PDB entry 6VWX | electron microscopy, 3.10 A resolution | chains E and F of the 4 polymer chains in the assembly

[Chain E (and F)]
Protein: BH1501 protein
Source organism: Bacillus halodurans C-125
Notes: chain F of this document is another copy of the same molecule, construct and numbering; everything in this record applies to it too
Reference sequence: Q9KCR8 (Q9KCR8_BACHD); residues 1-274 here = UniProt positions 1-274
Amino-acid sequence (274 residues; row label = number of the first residue in the row):
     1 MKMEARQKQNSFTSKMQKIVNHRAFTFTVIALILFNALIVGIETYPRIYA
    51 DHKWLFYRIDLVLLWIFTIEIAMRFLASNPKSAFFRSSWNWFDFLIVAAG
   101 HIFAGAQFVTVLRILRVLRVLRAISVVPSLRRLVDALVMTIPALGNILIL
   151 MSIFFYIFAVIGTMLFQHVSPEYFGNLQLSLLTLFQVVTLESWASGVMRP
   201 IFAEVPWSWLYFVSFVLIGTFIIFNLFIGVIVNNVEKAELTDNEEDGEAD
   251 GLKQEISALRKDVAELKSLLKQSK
Unresolved in the structure: 1-12, 238-274

[Chain E / chain F interface]
Pairs across the interface (50; chain E residue first):
  Asn146(E) - Ser129(F)  hydrogen bond
  Asn146(E) - Leu130(F)
  Asn146(E) - Leu133(F)
  Ile147(E) - Leu133(F)
  Leu150(E) - Ile124(F)  hydrophobic
  Leu150(E) - Val134(F)  hydrophobic
  Ile153(E) - Leu130(F)  hydrophobic
  Phe154(E) - Leu121(F)  hydrophobic
  Tyr156(E) - Ala37(F)  hydrogen bond (side chain-backbone)
  Tyr156(E) - Gly41(F)
  Ile157(E) - Val117(F)  hydrophobic
  Ile157(E) - Val120(F)  hydrophobic
  Ile157(E) - Leu121(F)  hydrophobic
  Val160(E) - Val40(F)
  Ile161(E) - Ile114(F)  hydrophobic
  Ile161(E) - Val117(F)  hydrophobic
  Thr163(E) - Thr44(F)
  Met164(E) - Arg113(F)
  Met164(E) - Ile114(F)  hydrophobic
  Gln167(E) - Thr44(F)
  Asn176(E) - Tyr45(F)
  Leu177(E) - Gly41(F)
  Leu177(E) - Tyr45(F)
  Leu190(E) - Glu191(F)
  Ser192(E) - Glu191(F)
  Trp193(E) - Phe185(F)  hydrophobic
  Trp193(E) - Gln186(F)
  Trp193(E) - Thr189(F)  hydrogen bond
  Trp193(E) - Glu191(F)
  Ala194(E) - Gln186(F)
  Ala194(E) - Glu191(F)  hydrogen bond (backbone-side chain)
  Ser195(E) - Glu191(F)  hydrogen bond (backbone-side chain)
  Ser195(E) - Ser192(F)
  Met198(E) - Leu182(F)  hydrophobic
  Arg199(E) - Tyr173(F)
  Arg199(E) - Gln186(F)
  Phe202(E) - Leu179(F)  hydrophobic
  Val213(E) - Leu182(F)  hydrophobic
  Val216(E) - Phe185(F)  hydrophobic
  Leu217(E) - Phe185(F)  hydrophobic
  Phe221(E) - Leu137(F)
  Phe221(E) - Ile141(F)  hydrophobic
  Asn225(E) - Leu137(F)
  Phe227(E) - Phe227(F)  hydrophobic
  Ile228(E) - Phe227(F)  hydrophobic
  Ile228(E) - Val230(F)  hydrophobic
  Ile228(E) - Ile231(F)  hydrophobic
  Ile228(E) - Asn234(F)
  Ile231(E) - Ile231(F)  hydrophobic
  Val232(E) - Val235(F)  hydrophobic
Also at the interface, not in a pair above, chain E (35 interface residues in all): Ile149, Leu165, Gln178, Phe224
Also at the interface, not in a pair above, chain F (37 interface residues in all): Glu43, Pro46, Thr110, Leu118, Thr140, Glu172, Thr183

[Overview]
35 residues of chain E face 37 of chain F across their interface; the contacts include 5 hydrogen bonds. Among
the polar pairs are Asn146(E)-Ser129(F), Tyr156(E)-Ala37(F) and Trp193(E)-Thr189(F).
Both chains are BH1501 protein (Bacillus halodurans C-125). Entry 6VWX (NaChBac in lipid nanodisc) was
determined by electron microscopy, deposited together with 6VX3, 6VXO and 6W6O.
